Entry 6FDD (X-ray diffraction, 1.75 A resolution); this record covers chain A.

Chain A:
Name: Whirlin
Source organism: Mus musculus
Notes: fragment: whirlin domain hhd2 residues 420-499
UniProt: Q80VW5 (WHRN_MOUSE); residue numbers follow UniProt; this construct covers 420-499
Sequence (85 residues; each row starts with the number of its first residue):
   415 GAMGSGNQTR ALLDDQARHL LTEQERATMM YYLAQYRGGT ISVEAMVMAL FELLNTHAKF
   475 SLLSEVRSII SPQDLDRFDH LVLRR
Disordered / not traced: 415-423
Sequence notes: expression tag (415-419)
Modified / non-standard residues: Mse417 (selenomethionine); Mse443, Mse444, Mse460, Mse462 (selenomethionine; parent Met)

Summary:
Chain A is Whirlin (Mus musculus); the structure, Crystal Structure of the HHD2 Domain of Whirlin, was
determined by X-ray diffraction together with 6FDE from the same study.
